Entry 6J0A (electron microscopy, 14.20 A resolution (very low resolution: no residue pairs are listed; an interface is given only as per-side residue counts)); this record covers chains P and Q.

== Chain P ==
Molecule: Methionine aminopeptidase
Organism: Escherichia coli K-12
Notes: EC 3.4.11.18
UniProtKB: P0AE18 (MAP1_ECOLI); numbering as in UniProt (aligned over 1-264)
Chain sequence (264 residues; numbered 1 to 264; the number before each row is that of its first residue):
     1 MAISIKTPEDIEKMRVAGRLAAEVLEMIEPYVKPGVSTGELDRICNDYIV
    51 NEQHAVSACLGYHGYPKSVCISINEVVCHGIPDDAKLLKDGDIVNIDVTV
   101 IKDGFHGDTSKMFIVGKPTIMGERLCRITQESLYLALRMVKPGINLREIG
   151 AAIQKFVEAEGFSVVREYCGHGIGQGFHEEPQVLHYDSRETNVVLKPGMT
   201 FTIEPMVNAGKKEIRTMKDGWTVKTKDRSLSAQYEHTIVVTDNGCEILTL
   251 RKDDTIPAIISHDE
Unresolved in the structure: 1, 264
Curated features (UniProtKB/Swiss-Prot):
  - binding site (substrate): His-79, Thr-99, His-178
  - binding site (a divalent metal cation): Asp-97, Asp-108, His-171, Glu-204, Glu-235

== Chain Q ==
Molecule: Trigger factor
Organism: Thermotoga maritima MSB8
Notes: EC 5.2.1.8
UniProtKB: Q9WZF8 (TIG_THEMA); residue numbers follow UniProt; this construct covers 1-405
Chain sequence (406 residues; row label = number of the first residue in the row):
     1 MEVKELERDKNRVVLEYVFGAEEIAQAEDKAVRYLNQRVEIPGFRKGRIP
    51 KNVLKMKLGEEFQEYTLDFLMDLIPDTLKDRKLILSPIVTERELKDVTAR
   101 VVVEVHEEPEVRIGDISKIEVEKVDEEKVLEKYVERRIEDLRESHALLEP
   151 KEGPAEAGDLVRVNMEVYNEEGKKLTSREYEYVISEDEDRPFVKDLVGKK
   201 KGDVVEIEREYEGKKYTYKLEVEEVYKRTLPEIGDELAKSVNNEFETLEQ
   251 LKESLKKEGKEIYDVEMKESMREQLLEKLPEIVEIEISDRTLEILVNEAI
   301 NRLKREGRYEQIVSSYESEEKFREELKERILDDIKRDRVIEVLAQEKGIS
   351 VNDEELEKEAEELAPFWGISPDRAKSLVKARQDLREELRWAILKRKVLDL
   401 LLQEVE
Construct notes: expression tag (406)

== How chain P and chain Q interact ==
Chains P and Q do not touch in the deposited assembly.

== In short ==
Chain P and chain Q make no direct contact in this assembly. UniProt lists 3 substrate-binding residues and 5
divalent metal cation-binding residues on chain P.
Chain P is Methionine aminopeptidase (Escherichia coli K-12) and chain Q is Trigger factor (Thermotoga
maritima MSB8); the structure, Crystal structure of E. coli methionine aminopeptidase enzyme and chaperone
trigger factor fitted into the cryo-EM ..., was determined by electron microscopy together with 6IY7, 6IZ7,
6IZI and 6J45 from the same study.
